Entry 6VGG (X-ray diffraction, 4.31 A resolution (low resolution: residue-level contacts below are approximate; hydrogen-bond / salt-bridge calls are withheld)); this record covers chains A and B of the 5 polymer chains in the assembly.

Chain A:
Molecule: Transcriptional regulator ERG
Source organism: Homo sapiens
Notes: fragment: DNA binding domain
UniProtKB: P11308 (ERG_HUMAN); residues 306-419 here correspond to UniProt positions 313-426 (UniProt number = residue number + 7)
Amino-acid sequence (128 residues; each row starts with the number of its first residue):
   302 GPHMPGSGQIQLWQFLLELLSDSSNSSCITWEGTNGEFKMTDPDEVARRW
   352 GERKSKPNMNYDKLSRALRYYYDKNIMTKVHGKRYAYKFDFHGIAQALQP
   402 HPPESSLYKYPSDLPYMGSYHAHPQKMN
Not modelled in the structure: 302-304, 403-429
Sequence notes: expression tag (302-305, 420-429)

Chain B:
Molecule: 16-nt DNA strand
Sequence (16 nucleotides; row label = number of the first residue in the row):
     1 CAGAGGATGTGGCTTC

Chain A / chain B interface:
Contacting residue pairs (15):
  Gln-310(A) / DC13(B)
  Tyr-362(A) / DG3(B)
  Arg-367(A) / DG5(B)
  Arg-367(A) / DG6(B)
  Arg-370(A) / DG3(B)
  Arg-370(A) / DA4(B)
  Tyr-371(A) / DA7(B)
  Tyr-371(A) / DT8(B)
  Tyr-373(A) / DA4(B)
  Lys-380(A) / DG3(B)
  Lys-380(A) / DA4(B)
  Lys-384(A) / DG3(B)
  Arg-385(A) / DG3(B)
  Tyr-386(A) / DA2(B)
  Tyr-386(A) / DG3(B)
Interface residues without a listed pair, chain A (12 interface residues in all): Gly-309, Tyr-388
Interface residues without a listed pair, chain B (9 interface residues in all): DG12

Summary:
The interface between chain A and chain B involves 12 residues on one side and 9 on the other.
Here chain A is Transcriptional regulator ERG (Homo sapiens) and chain B is a 16-nt DNA strand. Entry 6VGG
(Crystal structure of the DNA binding domains of human transcription factor ERG, human Runx2 bound to ...) was
determined by X-ray diffraction, deposited together with 6VG2, 6VG8, 6VGD and 6VGE.
